PDB entry 5X2W | X-ray diffraction, 2.70 A resolution | chains A and C of the 4 polymer chains in the assembly

# Chain A (and C)
Protein: L-methionine gamma-lyase
Source organism: Pseudomonas putida
Notes: EC 4.4.1.11, 4.4.1.2; chain C of this document is another copy of the same molecule, construct and numbering; everything in this record applies to it too
UniProt: P13254 (MEGL_PSEPU); residues 1-398 here = UniProt positions 1-398
Sequence (398 residues; row label = number of the first residue in the row):
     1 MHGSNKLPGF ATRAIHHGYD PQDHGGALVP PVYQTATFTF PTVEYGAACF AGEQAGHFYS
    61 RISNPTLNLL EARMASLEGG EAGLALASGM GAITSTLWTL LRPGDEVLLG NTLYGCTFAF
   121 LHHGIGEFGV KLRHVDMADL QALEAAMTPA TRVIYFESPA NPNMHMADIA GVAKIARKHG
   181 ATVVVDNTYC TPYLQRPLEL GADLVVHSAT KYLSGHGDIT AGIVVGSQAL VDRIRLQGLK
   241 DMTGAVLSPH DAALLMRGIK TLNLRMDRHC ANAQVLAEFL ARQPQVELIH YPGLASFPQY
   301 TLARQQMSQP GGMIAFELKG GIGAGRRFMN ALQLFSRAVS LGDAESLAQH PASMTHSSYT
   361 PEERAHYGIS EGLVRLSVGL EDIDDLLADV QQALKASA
Disordered / not traced: 1-6
Residues lining bound ligands:
  - 3LM ((2E)-2-[({3-hydroxy-2-methyl-5-[(phosphonooxy)methyl]pyridin-4-yl}methyl)amino]-4-(methylsulfanyl)but-2-enoic acid), molecule 1: Phe50, Tyr59, Arg61
  - 3LM, molecule 2: Ser88, Gly89, Met90, Ile93, Tyr114, Cys116, Glu157, Asn161, Asp186, Thr188, Tyr189, Ser208, Thr210, Lys211, Thr220, Ala221, Val339, Ser340, Leu341, Gln349, Arg375
UniProt features mapped onto this chain:
  - binding site (pyridoxal 5'-phosphate): Tyr59 to Arg61, Gly89, Met90, Ser208 to Thr210
  - binding site (substrate): Tyr114, Arg375
  - modified residue: Lys211 (N6-(pyridoxal phosphate)lysine)
  - mutagenesis: Arg61 (R61A/E/F: Loss of elimination activity against L-methionine), Cys116 (C116H: Drastic decrease of the catalytic efficiency of the elimination reaction with L-methionine, by 6700-fold, and increases that with L-cysteine by 7-fold, mainly due to changes in kcat ...), Lys240 (K240D/E: Marked decrease in elimination activity against both L-methionine and DL-homocysteine ...), Asp241 (D241H/R: 5 to 14-fold reduction in alpha,gamma-elimination activity against L-methionine, while no change in affinity for L-methionine)

# Chain A / chain C interface
Contacting residue pairs (63):
  Pro8(A) with Asp385(C)
  Gly9(A) with Asp382(C); Asp385(C), hydrogen bond (backbone-side chain)
  Ala11(A) with Leu380(C)
  Thr12(A) with Glu381(C); Asp382(C), hydrogen bond (side chain-backbone); Asp385(C), hydrogen bond
  Ile15(A) with Glu345(C); Leu380(C), hydrophobic
  His16(A) with Leu334(C); Glu345(C); Glu381(C), salt bridge
  Leu28(A) with Ser336(C); Asp343(C); Glu345(C); Leu347(C), hydrophobic
  Val29(A) with His216(C); Gly217(C)
  Ser214(A) with Arg257(C), hydrogen bond (backbone-side chain)
  His216(A) with Val29(C); Arg257(C); Thr261(C)
  Gly217(A) with Val29(C)
  Asp218(A) with Arg257(C), salt bridge
  His250(A) with His250(C)
  Leu254(A) with Leu254(C), hydrophobic; Arg257(C), hydrogen bond (backbone-side chain)
  Arg257(A) with Ser214(C), hydrogen bond; His216(C); Asp218(C), salt bridge; Leu254(C), hydrogen bond (side chain-backbone); Arg257(C); Gly258(C)
  Gly258(A) with Arg257(C)
  Lys260(A) with Glu345(C), salt bridge
  Thr261(A) with His216(C); Arg265(C)
  Asn263(A) with Arg268(C)
  Leu264(A) with Leu264(C); Arg265(C); Arg268(C)
  Arg265(A) with Thr261(C)
  Asp267(A) with Arg268(C), salt bridge
  Arg268(A) with Asn263(C); Leu264(C)
  Leu334(A) with His16(C)
  Asp343(A) with Leu28(C)
  Ala344(A) with Ile15(C)
  Glu345(A) with Ile15(C); His16(C); Leu28(C); Lys260(C), salt bridge
  Leu347(A) with Leu28(C), hydrophobic
  Leu380(A) with Ala11(C); Ile15(C), hydrophobic
  Glu381(A) with Thr12(C); His16(C), salt bridge
  Asp382(A) with Gly9(C); Ala11(C); Thr12(C), hydrogen bond (backbone-side chain)
  Asp385(A) with Pro8(C); Gly9(C), hydrogen bond (side chain-backbone); Thr12(C), hydrogen bond
Interface residues without a listed pair, chain A (35 interface residues in all): Phe10, Pro21, Ser336
Interface residues without a listed pair, chain C (34 interface residues in all): Phe10, Asp267, Ala344

# Summary
35 residues of chain A face 34 of chain C across their interface; the contacts include 10 hydrogen bonds and 7
salt bridges. Polar pairs include His16(A)-Glu381(C), Asp218(A)-Arg257(C) and Lys260(A)-Glu345(C). Chain A
binds compound 3LM.
Chain A and chain C are both L-methionine gamma-lyase (Pseudomonas putida); the structure, Crystal structure
of Pseudomonas putida methionine gamma-lyase wild type with L-methionine intermediates, was determined by
X-ray diffraction (same publication as 5X2V, 5X2X, 5X2Y, 5X2Z and 5X30).
